PDB entry 8RDU | electron microscopy, 2.30 A resolution | chains 1 and B of the 32 polymer chains in the assembly

# Chain 1
Molecule: sgRNA
Sequence (261 nucleotides; row label = number of the first residue in the row):
     1 GGAUAUUAAU AGCGCCGCAA UUCAUGCUGC UUGCAGCCUC UGAAUUUUGU UAAAUGAGGG
    61 UUAGUUUGAC UGUAUAAAUA CAGUCUUGCU UUCUGACCCU GGUAGCUGCU CACCCUGAUG
   121 CUGCUGUCAA UAGACAGGAU AGGUGCGCUC CCAGCAAUAA GGGCGCGGAU GUACUGCUGU
   181 AGUGGCUACU GAAUCACCCC CGAUCAAGGG GGAACCCUCC AAAAGGUGGG UUGAAAGGAG
   241 AAGUCAUUUA AUAAGGCCAC U
Unresolved in the structure: 1-10, 257-261
Bound ions: Mg2+: A173, C174

# Chain B
Molecule: Small ribosomal subunit protein uS15
From: Scytonema hofmannii
UniProt: A0A139X9A4 (A0A139X9A4_9CYAN); residues 2-90 here correspond to UniProt positions 1-89 (UniProt number = residue number - 1)
Amino-acid sequence (90 residues; numbered 1 to 90; the number before each row is that of its first residue):
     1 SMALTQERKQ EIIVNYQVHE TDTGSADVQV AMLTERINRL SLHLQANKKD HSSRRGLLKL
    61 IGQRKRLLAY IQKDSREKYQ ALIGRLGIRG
Unresolved in the structure: 1-2, 90
Differences from the reference sequence: expression tag (1); variant Ala3 (Thr2 in A0A139X9A4), Glu7 (Gln6 in A0A139X9A4), Val14 (Ser13 in A0A139X9A4), Val30 (Ile29 in A0A139X9A4), Leu42 (Glu41 in A0A139X9A4), Ala46 (Ser45 in A0A139X9A4), Ile71 (Val70 in A0A139X9A4), Lys73 (Gln72 in A0A139X9A4), Asp74 (Gly73 in A0A139X9A4), Lys78 (His77 in A0A139X9A4)

# How chain 1 and chain B interact
Contacting residue pairs (61):
  C106(1) - His43(B)  hydrogen bond to the sugar
  U107(1) - Arg39(B)  salt bridge to the phosphate
  U107(1) - Leu40(B)  sugar contact
  U107(1) - His43(B)  hydrogen bond to the sugar
  U107(1) - Ser53(B)  hydrogen bond to the sugar
  G108(1) - Ala3(B)  hydrogen bond to the phosphate
  G108(1) - Arg36(B)  salt bridge to the phosphate
  G108(1) - Leu40(B)  sugar contact
  G108(1) - Ser52(B)  hydrogen bond to the sugar
  G108(1) - Ser53(B)  hydrogen bond to the sugar
  G108(1) - Arg55(B)  sugar contact
  G108(1) - Gly56(B)  hydrogen bond to the sugar
  C109(1) - Arg36(B)  salt bridge to the phosphate
  C109(1) - Arg55(B)  sugar contact
  C109(1) - Gly56(B)  phosphate contact
  C109(1) - Lys59(B)  phosphate contact
  U110(1) - Lys59(B)  salt bridge to the phosphate
  G167(1) - Thr23(B)  hydrogen bond to the base
  G168(1) - His19(B)  phosphate contact
  G168(1) - Thr21(B)  sugar contact
  G168(1) - Asp22(B)  hydrogen bond to the sugar
  G168(1) - Thr23(B)  hydrogen bond to the sugar
  G168(1) - Gly24(B)  hydrogen bond to the base
  G168(1) - Ser25(B)  sugar contact
  G168(1) - Gln29(B)  base contact
  A169(1) - His19(B)  salt bridge to the phosphate
  A169(1) - Asp22(B)  sugar contact
  A169(1) - Ser25(B)  sugar contact
  U170(1) - Tyr70(B)  sugar contact
  G171(1) - Tyr70(B)  sugar contact
  G171(1) - Lys73(B)  hydrogen bond to the base
  G171(1) - Asp74(B)  hydrogen bond to the sugar
  U172(1) - Tyr70(B)  hydrogen bond to the phosphate
  U172(1) - Lys73(B)  base contact
  A173(1) - Ala26(B)  base contact
  A173(1) - Gln29(B)  base contact
  A173(1) - Arg66(B)  sugar contact
  A173(1) - Leu67(B)  hydrogen bond to the sugar
  A173(1) - Tyr70(B)  stacking on the base
  C174(1) - Gln29(B)  hydrogen bond to the sugar
  C174(1) - Arg66(B)  salt bridge to the phosphate
  U175(1) - Gln29(B)  hydrogen bond to the sugar
  G179(1) - Gln6(B)  hydrogen bond to the phosphate
  G184(1) - Ser52(B)  hydrogen bond to the base
  G184(1) - Ser53(B)  base contact
  G185(1) - His43(B)  base contact
  G185(1) - Asp50(B)  hydrogen bond to the base
  G185(1) - Ser52(B)  sugar contact
  C186(1) - Asn47(B)  hydrogen bond to the sugar
  C186(1) - Lys49(B)  sugar contact
  C186(1) - Asp50(B)  sugar contact
  U187(1) - Asn47(B)  sugar contact
  U187(1) - Lys49(B)  phosphate contact
  A250(1) - Arg55(B)  sugar contact
  A251(1) - Arg55(B)  salt bridge to the phosphate
  A251(1) - Leu58(B)  sugar contact
  A251(1) - Lys59(B)  sugar contact
  U252(1) - Lys59(B)  phosphate contact
  U252(1) - Lys65(B)  phosphate contact
  A253(1) - Lys65(B)  salt bridge to the phosphate
  A253(1) - Arg66(B)  salt bridge to the phosphate
Also at the interface, not in a pair above, chain 1 (24 interface residues in all): C177
Also at the interface, not in a pair above, chain B (32 interface residues in all): Lys9, His51, Leu60

# Overview
24 residues of chain 1 face 32 of chain B across their interface; the contacts include 21 hydrogen bonds, 9
salt bridges and 1 aromatic stacking contact. Polar pairs include G167(1)-Thr23(B), G168(1)-Gly24(B) and
G171(1)-Lys73(B). A173(1) and C174(1) coordinate Mg2+.
Here chain 1 is sgRNA and chain B is Small ribosomal subunit protein uS15 (Scytonema hofmannii). Entry 8RDU
(Conformational Landscape of the Type V-K CRISPR-associated TransposonIntegration Assembly CAST V-K composite
map) was determined by electron microscopy (same publication as 8RKT, 8RKU, 8RKV, 8AXA and 8AXB).
